2W66 - chain A; structure by X-ray diffraction, 2.27 A resolution.

[Chain A]
Name: O-glcnacase BT_4395
Organism: Bacteroides thetaiotaomicron VPI-5482
Notes: EC 3.2.1.52
UniProt: Q89ZI2 (OGA_BACTN); residues 1-716 here correspond to UniProt positions 22-737 (UniProt number = residue number + 21)
Sequence (716 residues; each row starts with the number of its first residue):
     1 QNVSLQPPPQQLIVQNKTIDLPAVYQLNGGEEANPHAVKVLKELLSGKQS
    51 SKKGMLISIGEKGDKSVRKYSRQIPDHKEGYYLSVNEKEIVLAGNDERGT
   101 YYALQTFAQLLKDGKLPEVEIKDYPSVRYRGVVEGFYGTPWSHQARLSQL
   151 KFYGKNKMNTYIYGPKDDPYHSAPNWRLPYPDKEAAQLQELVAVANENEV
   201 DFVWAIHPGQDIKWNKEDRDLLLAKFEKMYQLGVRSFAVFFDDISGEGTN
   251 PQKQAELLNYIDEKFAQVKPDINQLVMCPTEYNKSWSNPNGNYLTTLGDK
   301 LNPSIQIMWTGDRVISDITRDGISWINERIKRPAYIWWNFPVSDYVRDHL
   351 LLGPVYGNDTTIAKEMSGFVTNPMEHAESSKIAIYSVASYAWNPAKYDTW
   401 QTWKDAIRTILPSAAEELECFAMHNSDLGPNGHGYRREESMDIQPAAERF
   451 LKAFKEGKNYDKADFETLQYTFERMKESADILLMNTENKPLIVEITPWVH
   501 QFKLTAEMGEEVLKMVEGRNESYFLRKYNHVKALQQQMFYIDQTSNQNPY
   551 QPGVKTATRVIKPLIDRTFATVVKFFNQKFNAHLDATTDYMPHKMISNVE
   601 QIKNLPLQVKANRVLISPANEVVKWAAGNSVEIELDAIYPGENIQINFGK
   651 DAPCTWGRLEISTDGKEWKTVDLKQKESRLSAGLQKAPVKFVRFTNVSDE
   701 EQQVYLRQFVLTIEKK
Unresolved in the structure: 1-3, 596-604, 619-630, 649-678, 695-708, 716
Ion coordination: Ca2+: E32, E61, D64
Small-molecule neighbours: HQ6 (N-[(3R,4S,5R,6R,7R)-3,5,6-trihydroxy-7-(hydroxymethyl)azepan-4-yl]acetamide): G135, F136, Y137, K166, D242, D243, C278, Y282, T310, V314, I315, W337, N339, V342, D344, Y345, N372
UniProt features mapped onto this chain:
  - active site: D243 (Proton donor)
  - binding site (a protein): G135, K166, D242, Y282, W337 to N339, D344, N372
Reported in the primary citation:
  - binding site for HQ6: G135, K166, D242, D243, N339, D344, N372
  - catalytic residues: D242, D243

[Overview]
Ligands of chain A: compound HQ6. E32, E61 and D64 form the Ca2+ site. Curated annotation (UniProt) lists
active-site residue D243 and 9 protein-binding residues. The paper reports catalytic residues D242 and D243; a
binding site for HQ6 at G135, K166 and D242 among others.
Chain A is O-glcnacase BT_4395 (Bacteroides thetaiotaomicron VPI-5482); the structure, BtGH84 in complex with
HQ602, was determined by X-ray diffraction (same publication as 2W67).
